PDB entry 2XYQ | X-ray diffraction, 2.00 A resolution | chains A and B

== Chain A ==
Protein: Putative 2'-O-methyl transferase
Source organism: Sars coronavirus
Notes: EC 2.1.1.-
Reference sequence: P0C6X7 (R1AB_CVHSA); residues 1-290 here correspond to UniProt positions 6776-7065 (UniProt number = residue number + 6775)
Chain sequence (290 residues; row label = number of the first residue in the row):
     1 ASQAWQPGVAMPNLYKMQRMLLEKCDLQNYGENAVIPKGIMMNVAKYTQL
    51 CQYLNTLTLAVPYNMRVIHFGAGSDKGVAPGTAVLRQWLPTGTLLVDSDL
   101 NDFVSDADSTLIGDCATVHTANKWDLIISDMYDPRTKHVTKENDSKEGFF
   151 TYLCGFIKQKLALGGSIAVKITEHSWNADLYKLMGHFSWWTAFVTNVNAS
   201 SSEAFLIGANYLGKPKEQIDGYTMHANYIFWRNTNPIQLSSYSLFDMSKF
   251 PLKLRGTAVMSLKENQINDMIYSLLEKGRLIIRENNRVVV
Unresolved in the structure: 136-138
Metal / ion sites: Na+ site 1: Gly-164, Ser-166; Na+ site 2 near Asp-220 (its only coordinating residue here)
Ligand contacts: S-adenosylhomocysteine (SAH): Asn-43, Tyr-47, His-69, Gly-71, Ala-72, Gly-73, Ser-74, Pro-80, Gly-81, Asp-99, Leu-100, Asn-101, Gly-113, Asp-114, Cys-115, Asp-130, Met-131, Tyr-132, Phe-149
What the authors report for this chain:
  - binding site for S-adenosylhomocysteine: Asn-43, Tyr-47, Gly-71, Gly-73, Gly-81, Asp-99, Asp-114, Cys-115, Asp-130, Tyr-132
  - catalytic residues: Lys-46
  - catalytic residues: Asp-130, Lys-170, Glu-203 (proposed by the authors, not directly observed)
  - mutagenesis - K46A, T58E, V78A, D99A, V104A, D130A, K170A, E203A, L244A, M247A: abolished catalytic activity
  - mutagenesis - Y30A, Y30F, I40A, M41A, N43A, V44A, K46A, T48A, T58A, T58N, G73A, Q87A, D106A, D130A, Y132A, K170A, S188A, E203A: unchanged binding to Non-structural protein 10 (chain B)
  - mutagenesis - Y30A, Y30F, I40A, M41A, N43A, V44A, T48A, T58A, T58N, G73A, Q87A, D106A, Y132A, S188A: decreased catalytic activity
  - Mg2+ coordination through a water molecule: Thr-58, Ser-188, Glu-276
  - mutagenesis - T58E: decreased binding to Non-structural protein 10 (chain B)
  - conformationally variable residues (order/disorder transition): Arg-135 to His-138

== Chain B ==
Protein: Non-structural protein 10
Source organism: Sars coronavirus
Reference sequence: P0C6X7 (R1AB_CVHSA); residues 10-131 here correspond to UniProt positions 4240-4361 (UniProt number = residue number + 4230)
Chain sequence (122 residues; numbered 10 to 131; the number before each row is that of its first residue):
    10 NSTVLSFCAFAVDPAKAYKDYLASGGQPITNCVKMLCTHTGTGQAITVTP
    60 EANMDQESFGGASCCLYCRCHIDHPNPKGFCDLKGKYVQIPTTCANDPVG
   110 FTLRNTVCTVCGMWKGYGCSCD
Metal / ion sites: Zn2+ site 1: Cys-74, Cys-77, His-83, Cys-90; Zn2+ site 2: Cys-117, Cys-120, Cys-128, Cys-130
What the authors report for this chain:
  - mutagenesis - T58A, G69A, H80A: unchanged binding to Putative 2'-O-methyl transferase (chain A)

== Chain A / chain B interface ==
Residue-residue contacts (43; chain A residue first):
  Lys-38(A) / Lys-43(B)  hydrogen bond (backbone-side chain)
  Gly-39(A) / Lys-43(B)
  Ile-40(A) / Lys-43(B)
  Ile-40(A) / Met-44(B)
  Ile-40(A) / Leu-45(B)  hydrophobic
  Met-41(A) / Asn-40(B)
  Met-41(A) / Cys-41(B)
  Val-44(A) / Val-42(B)  hydrophobic
  Val-44(A) / Lys-43(B)
  Thr-48(A) / Leu-45(B)
  Lys-76(A) / Asn-40(B)
  Val-78(A) / Asn-40(B)
  Val-78(A) / Val-42(B)  hydrophobic
  Val-78(A) / Ser-72(B)
  Val-78(A) / Arg-78(B)
  Pro-80(A) / Val-42(B)  hydrophobic
  Ala-83(A) / Met-44(B)
  Ala-83(A) / Tyr-96(B)  hydrogen bond (backbone-side chain)
  Val-84(A) / Met-44(B)
  Arg-86(A) / Gly-94(B)
  Arg-86(A) / Tyr-96(B)
  Gln-87(A) / Met-44(B)
  Gln-87(A) / Leu-45(B)  hydrogen bond (side chain-backbone)
  Gln-87(A) / Pro-59(B)
  Gln-87(A) / Tyr-96(B)  hydrogen bond (backbone-side chain)
  Thr-91(A) / Val-57(B)
  Asp-102(A) / His-80(B)  salt bridge
  Val-104(A) / Cys-77(B)
  Val-104(A) / Arg-78(B)
  Val-104(A) / His-80(B)
  Ser-105(A) / Ala-71(B)
  Ser-105(A) / Lys-93(B)
  Asp-106(A) / Gly-69(B)
  Asp-106(A) / Gly-70(B)  hydrogen bond (side chain-backbone)
  Asp-106(A) / Ala-71(B)  hydrogen bond (side chain-backbone)
  Asp-106(A) / Lys-93(B)
  Asp-106(A) / Gly-94(B)  hydrogen bond (side chain-backbone)
  Asp-106(A) / Lys-95(B)
  Leu-244(A) / Leu-45(B)  hydrophobic
  Met-247(A) / Leu-45(B)
  Met-247(A) / Cys-46(B)
  Met-247(A) / Thr-47(B)
  Ser-248(A) / Thr-47(B)
Interface residues without a listed pair, chain A (24 interface residues in all): Ala-45, Phe-103, Ala-107
Interface residues without a listed pair, chain B (22 interface residues in all): Leu-92
From the paper, about this interface:
  - hot spots on chain A (mutagenesis) - V78A, V104A, L244A, M247A: abolished binding to Non-structural protein 10 (chain B)
  - interface residues, chain B: Asn-40(B), Leu-45(B), Val-57(B), Gly-69(B), Cys-77(B), Lys-93(B), Tyr-96(B)
  - hot spots on chain B (mutagenesis) - N40A: decreased binding to Putative 2'-O-methyl transferase (chain A)
  - hot spots on chain B (mutagenesis) - L45A: abolished binding to Putative 2'-O-methyl transferase (chain A)
  - hot spots on chain B (mutagenesis) - Y96A: abolished binding to Putative 2'-O-methyl transferase (chain A) (citing earlier work)
  - hot spots on chain B (mutagenesis) - Y96F: increased binding to Putative 2'-O-methyl transferase (chain A) (citing earlier work)

== In short ==
The interface between chain A and chain B involves 24 residues on one side and 22 on the other, with 7
hydrogen bonds and 1 salt bridge. Polar pairs include Asp-102(A)/His-80(B), Lys-38(A)/Lys-43(B) and
Ala-83(A)/Tyr-96(B). The paper reports catalytic residues Lys-46(A), Asp-130(A) and Lys-170(A) among others;
Y30A, Y30F and I40A of chain A, among others, reduce catalytic activity; 31 substitutions were tested in all.
Chain A is Putative 2'-O-methyl transferase and chain B is Non-structural protein 10, both from Sars
coronavirus; the structure, Crystal structure of the nsp16 nsp10 SARS coronavirus complex, was determined by
X-ray diffraction (same publication as 2XYR and 2XYV).
